Entry 3UR1 (X-ray diffraction, 4.50 A resolution (low resolution: residue-level contacts below are approximate; hydrogen-bond / salt-bridge calls are withheld)); this record covers chains C and D of the 4 polymer chains in the assembly.

Chain C (and D):
Molecule: Methyl-accepting chemotaxis protein
From: Thermotoga maritima
Notes: chain D of this document is another copy of the same molecule, construct and numbering; everything in this record applies to it too
UniProtKB: Q7DFA3 (Q7DFA3_THEMA); residues 107-191 here = UniProt positions 107-191
Amino-acid sequence (85 residues; each row starts with the number of its first residue):
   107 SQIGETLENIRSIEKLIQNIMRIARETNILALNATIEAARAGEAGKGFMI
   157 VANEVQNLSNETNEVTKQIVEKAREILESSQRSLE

How chain C and chain D interact:
Residue-residue contacts (54):
  Q108(C) with E181(D); S185(D)
  I109(C) with S186(D)
  T112(C) with I182(D)
  N115(C) with K178(D)
  I116(C) with I175(D)
  I119(C) with V171(D); Q174(D); I175(D); K178(D)
  L122(C) with V171(D)
  I123(C) with T168(D); V171(D); T172(D)
  I126(C) with T168(D)
  I129(C) with L164(D)
  E132(C) with L164(D)
  T133(C) with V161(D); L164(D)
  G151(C) with A147(D); G148(D)
  F154(C) with A144(D); A147(D); G148(D); A150(D); G151(D); F154(D)
  V157(C) with A140(D); F154(D)
  E160(C) with L136(D)
  V161(C) with V161(D)
  L164(C) with E132(D); T133(D)
  E167(C) with I129(D); E132(D)
  T168(C) with I126(D)
  V171(C) with L122(D); N125(D); I126(D)
  T172(C) with I126(D)
  Q174(C) with L122(D)
  I175(C) with I126(D); T172(D); I175(D)
  K178(C) with S118(D); L122(D)
  A179(C) with I119(D)
  E181(C) with E114(D); N115(D)
  I182(C) with N115(D); I182(D)
  S185(C) with Q108(D); E111(D)
  S189(C) with S186(D)
Also at the interface, not in a pair above, chain C (34 interface residues in all): A140, G153, A158, S186
Also at the interface, not in a pair above, chain D (38 interface residues in all): T112, I123, V157, E167, A179, R188

In short:
Chain C and chain D form an interface of 34 and 38 residues respectively.
Chain C and chain D are both Methyl-accepting chemotaxis protein (Thermotoga maritima); the structure, The
structure of a ternary complex between CheA domains P4 and P5 with CheW and with ..., was determined by X-ray
diffraction.
